6JLZ - chains F and G of the 12 polymer chains in the assembly; structure by X-ray diffraction, 3.35 A resolution.

== Chain F ==
Protein: Probable translation initiation factor eIF-2B subunit gamma
Organism: Schizosaccharomyces pombe (strain 972 / ATCC 24843)
UniProtKB: P56288 (EI2BG_SCHPO); residue numbers follow UniProt; this construct covers 1-458
Chain sequence (458 residues; each row starts with the number of its first residue):
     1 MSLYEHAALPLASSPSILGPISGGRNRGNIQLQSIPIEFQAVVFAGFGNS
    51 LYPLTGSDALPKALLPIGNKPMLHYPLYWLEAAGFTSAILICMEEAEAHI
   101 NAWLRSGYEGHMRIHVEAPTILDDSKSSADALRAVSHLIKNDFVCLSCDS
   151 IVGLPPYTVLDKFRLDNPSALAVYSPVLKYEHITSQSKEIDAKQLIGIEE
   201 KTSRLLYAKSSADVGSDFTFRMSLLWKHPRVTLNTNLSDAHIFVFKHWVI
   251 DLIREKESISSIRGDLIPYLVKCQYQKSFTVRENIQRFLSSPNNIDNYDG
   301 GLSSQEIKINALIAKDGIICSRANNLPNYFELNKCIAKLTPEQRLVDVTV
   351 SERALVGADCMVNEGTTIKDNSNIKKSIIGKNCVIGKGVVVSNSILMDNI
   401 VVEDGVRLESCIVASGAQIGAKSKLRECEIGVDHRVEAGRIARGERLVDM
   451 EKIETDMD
Not modelled in the structure: 1-31, 293-302, 451-458
Sequence notes: conflict Y157 (Ile in P56288), T158 (Tyr in P56288), V159 (Gly in P56288)
Curated features (UniProtKB/Swiss-Prot):
  - modified residue: S291 (Phosphoserine)

== Chain G ==
Protein: Probable translation initiation factor eIF-2B subunit delta
Organism: Schizosaccharomyces pombe (strain 972 / ATCC 24843)
UniProtKB: Q09924 (EI2BD_SCHPO); numbering as in UniProt (aligned over 1-467)
Chain sequence (467 residues; each row starts with the number of its first residue):
     1 MGFSAEQAKKDGKDQSPVSESSSVGGTSPATASSVVSPNEPKLSGKEAKA
    51 LKKARKQASRRAKAEAAAANNPPGVSEEKKVAIPNKNSNQQKKASKQNPQ
   101 NSPETDANLQEKKIFEEKQVSIFSHLDWRRRRTTENIPKDIHPAVIRLGL
   151 KLANYKIFGSNQRCIDLLKTFKIVIQDYQTPYGTTLSRHLTTHINSQIAY
   201 LVSTRPLSISMGNAIRFLKLEISVLDIDLTDDEGKELLLEKIDSYIRDRI
   251 IIAGQVIVQAATEKIQDGDVILTYLHSSTVNDVLIHAKNVGKKFRVVVVD
   301 SRPEFEGRVCLKLLTEHGIECTYVMISALSYIMQEVTKIFLGGHAMLSNG
   351 ALYSRAGTSLISLLGHESNVPVIACCESYKFTERIQLDSLVYNELAPGDQ
   401 LVNMGVDDFEEKPGVLANWKSVKNLKLLSLKYDVTPPRLITVCVCEMGLL
   451 PSTSVPAIINEFKQVYA
Not modelled in the structure: 1-105, 466-467
Curated features (UniProtKB/Swiss-Prot):
  - modified residue: S16 (Phosphoserine), S19 (Phosphoserine), S21 (Phosphoserine), S23 (Phosphoserine), T27 (Phosphothreonine), S28 (Phosphoserine), S37 (Phosphoserine)
  - mutagenesis: D248 (D248K: Increases guanyl-nucleotide exchange factor activity on eIF2)

== How chain F and chain G interact ==
Pairs across the interface - 23 pairs, chain F then chain G:
  L32(F) with Q179(G)
  Q33(F) with Q179(G), hydrogen bond
  S34(F) with D177(G); Y178(G); Q179(G), hydrogen bond (side chain-backbone)
  I35(F) with K139(G); D140(G); I141(G)
  P36(F) with H142(G); P143(G); D177(G)
  E38(F) with P143(G); R147(G), salt bridge
  F39(F) with R147(G)
  Y157(F) with T133(G); T134(G); E135(G)
  D161(F) with T134(G), hydrogen bond; L150(G)
  R164(F) with T134(G); L150(G)
  L165(F) with L150(G), hydrophobic; K151(G)
Interface residues without a listed pair, chain F (13 interface residues in all): D142, F163
Interface residues without a listed pair, chain G (18 interface residues in all): I146, N154, Y155, P181

== In short ==
13 residues of chain F face 18 of chain G across their interface, with 3 hydrogen bonds and 1 salt bridge.
Polar contacts include E38(F)-R147(G), Q33(F)-Q179(G) and S34(F)-Q179(G). Curated annotation (UniProt) lists
one mutagenesis site on chain G.
Chain F is Probable translation initiation factor eIF-2B subunit gamma and chain G is Probable translation
initiation factor eIF-2B subunit delta, both from Schizosaccharomyces pombe (strain 972 / ATCC 24843); the
structure, P-eIF2a - eIF2B complex, was determined by X-ray diffraction (same publication as 6K71, 6K72 and
6JLY).
